PDB entry 7SPS | X-ray diffraction, 2.30 A resolution | chain A

== Chain A ==
Molecule: Solute carrier family 2, facilitated glucose transporter member 3
From: Homo sapiens
Reference sequence: P11169 (GTR3_HUMAN); residue numbers follow UniProt; this construct covers 1-496
Amino-acid sequence (523 residues; each row starts with the number of its first residue; numbers below 1 keep their minus sign (Met-26 is residue -26)):
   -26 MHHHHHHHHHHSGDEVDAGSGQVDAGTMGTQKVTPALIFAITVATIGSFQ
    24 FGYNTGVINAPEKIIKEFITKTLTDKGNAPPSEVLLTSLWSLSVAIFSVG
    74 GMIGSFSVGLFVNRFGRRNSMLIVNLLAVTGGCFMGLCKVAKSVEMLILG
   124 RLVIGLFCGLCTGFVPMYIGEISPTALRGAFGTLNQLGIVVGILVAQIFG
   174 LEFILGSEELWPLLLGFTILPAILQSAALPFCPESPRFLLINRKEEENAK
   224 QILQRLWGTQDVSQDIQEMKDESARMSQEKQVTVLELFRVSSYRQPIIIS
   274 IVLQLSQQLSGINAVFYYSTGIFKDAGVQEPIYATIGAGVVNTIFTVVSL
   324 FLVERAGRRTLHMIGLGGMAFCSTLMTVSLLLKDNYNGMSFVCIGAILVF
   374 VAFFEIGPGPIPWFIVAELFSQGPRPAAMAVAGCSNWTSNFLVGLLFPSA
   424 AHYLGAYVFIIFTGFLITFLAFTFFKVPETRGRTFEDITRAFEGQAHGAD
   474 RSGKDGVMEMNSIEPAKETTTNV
Disordered / not traced: -26 to 3, 472-496
Sequence notes: expression tag (-26 to 0); engineered mutation Thr43 (Asn in P11169)
Small-molecule neighbours: A0E (methyl N-[(2-{4-[4-(5-fluoro-2-methoxyphenyl)piperazin-1-yl]-1H-pyrazolo[3,4-d]pyrimidin-1-yl}phenyl)methyl]-beta-alaninate): Phe24, Thr28, Gly29, Asn32, Phe70, Ser71, Gln159, Val163, Ile166, Gln170, Gln280, Gln281, Ile285, Asn286, Phe289, Thr293, Thr308, Ala311, Gly312, Asn315, Val374, Phe377, Glu378, Trp386, Asn409, Trp410, Asn413
Swiss-Prot annotation at these positions:
  - region: Gln277 to Ser279 (Important for selectivity against fructose)
  - binding site (D-glucose): Gln159, Gln280, Gln281, Asn286, Asn315, Glu378, Trp386
  - modified residue: Thr232 (Phosphothreonine), Ser475 (Phosphoserine), Ser485 (Phosphoserine), Thr492 (Phosphothreonine)
  - mutagenesis: Gln277 to Ser279 (Confers moderate fructose transport activity)
From the paper describing this entry:
  - conformationally variable residues (helix shift, side-chain flip): Asn286, Phe289, Tyr290
  - binding site for A0E: Phe24, Thr28, Asn32, Phe70, Gln159, Gln170, Gln281, Phe289, Asn315, Phe377, Glu378, Trp386, Trp410
  - contacts within the chain: Ser71-Asn413 (hydrogen bond), Gln280-Asn409 (hydrogen bond), Gln281-Asn409 (hydrogen bond), Gln281-Asn413 (hydrogen bond)
  - mutagenesis - Q170A, Q280A, Q281A, F377A, N409A: abolished expression
  - mutagenesis - F24A, W410A: decreased expression
  - mutagenesis - F289A (163.8 +/- 67.0 nM): increased binding to A0E

== Overview ==
Bound to chain A: compound A0E. From UniProt: 7 D-glucose-binding residues and 3 mutagenesis sites. From the
paper: a binding site for A0E at Phe24, Thr28 and Asn32 among others; Q170A, Q280A and Q281A, among others,
abolish expression; 8 substitutions were tested in all.
Chain A is Solute carrier family 2, facilitated glucose transporter member 3 (Homo sapiens); the structure,
Crystal structure of human glucose transporter GLUT3 bound with exofacial inhibitor SA47, was determined by
X-ray diffraction (same publication as 7SPT).
